Entry 9G0B (electron microscopy, 3.20 A resolution); this record covers chains B and C of the 4 polymer chains in the assembly.

# Chain B
Protein: Capsid protein VP2
Organism: rhinovirus A2
Reference sequence: P04936 (POLG_HRV2); residues -9 to 251 here correspond to UniProt positions 70-330 (UniProt number = residue number + 79)
Chain sequence (261 residues; numbered -9 to 251; the number before each row is that of its first residue; numbers below 1 keep their minus sign (Ser-9 is residue -9)):
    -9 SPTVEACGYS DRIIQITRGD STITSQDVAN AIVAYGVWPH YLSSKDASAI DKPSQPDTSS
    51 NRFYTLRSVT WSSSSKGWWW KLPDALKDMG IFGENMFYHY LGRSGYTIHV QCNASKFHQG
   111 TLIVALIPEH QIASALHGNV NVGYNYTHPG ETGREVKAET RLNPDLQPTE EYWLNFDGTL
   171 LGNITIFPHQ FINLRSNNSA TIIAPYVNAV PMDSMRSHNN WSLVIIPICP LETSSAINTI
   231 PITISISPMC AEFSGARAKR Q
Unresolved in the structure: -9 to 0
Swiss-Prot annotation at these positions:
  - site: Gln251 (Cleavage)

# Chain C
Protein: Capsid protein VP3
Organism: rhinovirus A2
Reference sequence: P04936 (POLG_HRV2); residues 1-237 here correspond to UniProt positions 331-567 (UniProt number = residue number + 330)
Chain sequence (237 residues; row label = number of the first residue in the row):
     1 GLPVFITPGS GQFLTTDDFQ SPCALPWYHP TKEISIPGEV KNLVEICQVD SLVPINNTDT
    61 YINSENMYSV VLQSSINAPD KIFSIRTDVA SQPLATTLIG EISSYFTHWT GSLRFSFMFC
   121 GTANTTVKLL LAYTPPGIAE PTTRKDAMLG THVIWDVGLQ STISMVVPWI SASHYRNTSP
   181 GRSTSGYITC WYQTRLVIPP QTPPTARLLC FVSGCKDFCL RMARDTNLHL QSGAIAQ
Swiss-Prot annotation at these positions:
  - region: Ile235 to Gln237 (Amphipathic alpha-helix)

# Interface between chain B and chain C
Residue-residue contacts - 41 pairs, chain B then chain C:
  Val27(B) - Pro37(C)  hydrophobic
  Lys35(B) - Lys32(C)  hydrogen bond (backbone-side chain)
  Asp36(B) - Ile34(C)
  Asp36(B) - Ser35(C)
  Lys66(B) - Glu65(C)  salt bridge
  Lys106(B) - Thr122(C)
  Lys106(B) - Ala123(C)
  Lys106(B) - Asn124(C)
  Phe107(B) - Thr122(C)
  Phe107(B) - Asn124(C)
  Phe107(B) - Gln201(C)
  His108(B) - Thr122(C)
  Gln109(B) - Gly121(C)
  Gln109(B) - Thr122(C)
  Gln109(B) - Thr205(C)
  Thr111(B) - Cys120(C)
  Tyr162(B) - Glu65(C)  hydrogen bond
  Trp163(B) - Asn63(C)
  Leu171(B) - Tyr68(C)  hydrogen bond (backbone-side chain)
  Gly172(B) - Ser51(C)
  Gly172(B) - Leu52(C)  hydrogen bond (backbone-backbone)
  Asn173(B) - Thr96(C)
  Asn173(B) - Thr97(C)
  Asn173(B) - Leu98(C)  hydrogen bond (side chain-backbone)
  Thr175(B) - Asp50(C)  hydrogen bond (side chain-backbone)
  Thr175(B) - Ser51(C)
  Ile176(B) - Leu98(C)  hydrophobic
  Asn183(B) - Phe119(C)  hydrogen bond (side chain-backbone)
  Arg185(B) - Phe119(C)
  Arg185(B) - Gly121(C)  hydrogen bond (side chain-backbone)
  Arg185(B) - Thr122(C)
  Arg185(B) - Ala123(C)
  Arg185(B) - Thr125(C)
  Arg185(B) - Gly158(C)  hydrogen bond (side chain-backbone)
  Ser186(B) - Ser161(C)
  Val197(B) - Pro37(C)
  Asn198(B) - Ile36(C)
  Ala199(B) - Ile34(C)
  Pro220(B) - Arg207(C)
  Ser224(B) - Gln201(C)  hydrogen bond (side chain-backbone)
  Ser224(B) - Thr202(C)
Other interface residues (no listed pair), chain B (36 interface residues in all): Tyr25, Ala37, Leu170, Phe181, Tyr196, Val200, Pro201, Pro217, Ile218, Cys219, Glu222, Thr223
Other interface residues (no listed pair), chain C (35 interface residues in all): Gly38, Val49, Ser64, Met118, Pro200, Pro203, Leu209, Phe211

# Summary
Chain B and chain C form an interface of 36 and 35 residues respectively; the contacts include 10 hydrogen
bonds and 1 salt bridge. Among the polar pairs are Lys66(B)-Glu65(C), Lys35(B)-Lys32(C) and
Tyr162(B)-Glu65(C).
Chain B is Capsid protein VP2 and chain C is Capsid protein VP3, both from rhinovirus A2; the structure,
Rhinovirus A2 uncoating intermediate revealing the natural pocket factor (pH 5.8 and 4 degrees Celsius), was
determined by electron microscopy.
